Entry 6EF2 (electron microscopy, 4.27 A resolution (low resolution: residue-level contacts below are approximate; hydrogen-bond / salt-bridge calls are withheld)); this record covers chains K and L of the 14 polymer chains in the assembly.

[Chain K]
Molecule: 26S proteasome regulatory subunit 6B homolog
Organism: Saccharomyces cerevisiae (strain ATCC 204508 / S288c)
UniProt: P33298 (PRS6B_YEAST); numbering as in UniProt (aligned over 170-428)
Chain sequence (259 residues; numbered 170 to 428; the number before each row is that of its first residue):
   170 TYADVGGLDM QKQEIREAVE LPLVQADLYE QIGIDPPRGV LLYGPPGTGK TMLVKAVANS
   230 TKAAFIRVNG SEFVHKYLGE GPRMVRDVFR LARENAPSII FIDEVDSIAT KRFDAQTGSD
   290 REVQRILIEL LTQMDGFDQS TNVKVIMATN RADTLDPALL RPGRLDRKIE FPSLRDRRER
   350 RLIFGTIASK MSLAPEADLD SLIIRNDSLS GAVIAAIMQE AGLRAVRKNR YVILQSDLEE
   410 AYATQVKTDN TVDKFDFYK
Residues lining bound ligands:
  - ADP (adenosine-5'-diphosphate): G175, L177, P214, P215, G216, T217, G218, K219, T220, M221, D272, N319, I352, I356, G380, A381, A384
  - ATP (adenosine-5'-triphosphate): L300, D304, R330, R333
Curated features (UniProtKB/Swiss-Prot):
  - binding site (ATP): G213 to T220
  - cross-link: K280 (Glycyl lysine isopeptide (Lys-Gly) (interchain with G-Cter in ubiquitin))

[Chain L]
Molecule: 26S proteasome subunit RPT4
Organism: Saccharomyces cerevisiae (strain ATCC 204508 / S288c)
UniProt: P53549 (PRS10_YEAST); residues 166-429 here = UniProt positions 166-429
Chain sequence (264 residues; row label = number of the first residue in the row):
   166 LVYNMTSFEQ GEITFDGIGG LTEQIRELRE VIELPLKNPE IFQRVGIKPP KGVLLYGPPG
   226 TGKTLLAKAV AATIGANFIF SPASGIVDKY IGESARIIRE MFAYAKEHEP CIIFMDEVDA
   286 IGGRRFSEGT SADREIQRTL MELLTQMDGF DNLGQTKIIM ATNRPDTLDP ALLRPGRLDR
   346 KVEIPLPNEA GRLEIFKIHT AKVKKTGEFD FEAAVKMSDG FNGADIRNCA TEAGFFAIRD
   406 DRDHINPDDL MKAVRKVAEV KKLE
Residues lining bound ligands: ADP (adenosine-5'-diphosphate): I183, G184, G185, P224, G225, T226, G227, K228, T229, L230, D281, I360, H364, G388, A389, R392
Curated features (UniProtKB/Swiss-Prot):
  - binding site (ATP): G222 to T229

[Interface between chain K and chain L]
Residue-residue contacts - 31 pairs, chain K then chain L:
  K224(K) - G314(L)
  K224(K) - F315(L)
  R236(K) - F315(L)
  N238(K) - T310(L)
  S240(K) - R303(L)
  S240(K) - M306(L)
  E241(K) - R264(L)
  V243(K) - I256(L)
  H244(K) - E258(L)
  K245(K) - Y255(L)
  K245(K) - E258(L)
  D272(K) - T310(L)
  E273(K) - M306(L)
  S288(K) - I256(L)
  M360(K) - V210(L)
  M360(K) - I212(L)
  A385(K) - G341(L)
  Q388(K) - I212(L)
  Q388(K) - K213(L)
  G391(K) - I212(L)
  L392(K) - D344(L)
  V395(K) - I206(L)
  V395(K) - V210(L)
  R396(K) - E195(L)
  Y400(K) - I206(L)
  Y400(K) - R209(L)
  Y400(K) - V210(L)
  V401(K) - R209(L)
  V401(K) - V210(L)
  N419(K) - L337(L)
  D422(K) - D334(L)
Other interface residues (no listed pair), chain K (26 interface residues in all): T286, V382, R399, V421
Other interface residues (no listed pair), chain L (27 interface residues in all): F207, G211, P214, G257, S296, E307, D331, P340

[Summary]
26 residues of chain K and 27 residues of chain L are in contact. Chain K binds ATP and ADP. Chain L binds
ADP. From UniProt: 8 ATP-binding residues on chain K; 8 ATP-binding residues on chain L.
Chain K is 26S proteasome regulatory subunit 6B homolog and chain L is 26S proteasome subunit RPT4, both from
Saccharomyces cerevisiae (strain ATCC 204508 / S288c); the structure, Yeast 26S proteasome bound to
ubiquitinated substrate (5T motor state), was determined by electron microscopy together with 6EF0 and 6EF1
from the same study.
